Entry 4GUQ (X-ray diffraction, 3.70 A resolution); this record covers chains F and A of the 4 polymer chains in the assembly.

== Chain F ==
Molecule: 10-nt DNA strand
Sequence (10 nucleotides; each row starts with the number of its first residue):
   410 GAACATGTTC
Covalently attached groups: covalent link DG410-DC419

== Chain A ==
Molecule: Tumor protein p73
Source organism: Homo sapiens
Reference sequence: O15350 (P73_HUMAN); numbering as in UniProt (aligned over 115-312)
Chain sequence (210 residues; row label = number of the first residue in the row):
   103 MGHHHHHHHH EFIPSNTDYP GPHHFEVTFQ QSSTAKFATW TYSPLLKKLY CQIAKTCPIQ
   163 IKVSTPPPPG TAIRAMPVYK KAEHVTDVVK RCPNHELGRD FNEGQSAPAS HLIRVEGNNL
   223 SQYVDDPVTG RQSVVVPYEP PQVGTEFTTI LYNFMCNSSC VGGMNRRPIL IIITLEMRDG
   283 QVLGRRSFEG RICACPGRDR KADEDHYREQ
Not modelled in the structure: 103-112
Construct notes: initiating methionine (103); expression tag (104-114); engineered mutation Phe139 (Ser in O15350)
UniProt features mapped onto this chain:
  - binding site (Zn(2+)): Cys194, His197, Cys258, Cys262
Ion coordination: Zn2+: Cys194, His197, Cys258, Cys262
What the authors report for this chain:
  - contacts within the chain: Ala137-Phe139 (hydrophobic contact)
  - conformationally variable residues (loop rearrangement, order/disorder transition, side-chain flip): Gln133 to Ala140, Asn204 to Gln207
  - mutagenesis - S139F (Kd 230 nM): increased binding to GGGCA full-site
  - mutagenesis - S139F: decreased binding to GAACA 1 2-site RE
  - mutagenesis - S260N: decreased expression

== Chain F / chain A interface ==
Residue-residue contacts - 12 pairs, chain F then chain A:
  DA414(F) with His308(A), salt bridge to the phosphate
  DT415(F) with Ser261(A), hydrogen bond to the phosphate; Arg268(A), sugar contact; Arg293(A), salt bridge to the phosphate; Arg300(A), base contact
  DG416(F) with Asn259(A), sugar contact; Ser261(A), hydrogen bond to the phosphate; Cys295(A), phosphate contact; Ala296(A), hydrogen bond to the phosphate; Arg300(A), hydrogen bond to the base
  DT417(F) with Ala296(A), base contact; Cys297(A), base contact
Interface residues without a listed pair, chain A (11 interface residues in all): Ile294, Asp301

== In short ==
4 residues of chain F and 11 residues of chain A are in contact, with 4 hydrogen bonds and 2 salt bridges.
Among the polar pairs are DG416(F)-Arg300(A), DT415(F)-Ser261(A) and DG416(F)-Ser261(A). The paper reports
that S139F of chain A increases binding to GGGCA full-site; conformational variability at Gln133(A) and
Asn204(A).
Here chain F is a 10-nt DNA strand and chain A is Tumor protein p73 (Homo sapiens). Entry 4GUQ (Structure of
mutS139F p73 DNA binding domain complexed with 20BP DNA response element) was determined by X-ray diffraction.
